Entry 6XLZ (X-ray diffraction, 2.80 A resolution); this record covers chains P and A of the 4 polymer chains in the assembly.

[Chain P]
Molecule: Envelope glycoprotein gp160
Source organism: Human immunodeficiency virus 1
UniProtKB: A0A0B5KUY7 (A0A0B5KUY7_9HIV1); the construct lacks a stretch of the UniProt sequence, so the offset changes along the chain: 178-186 = UniProt 172-180; 187-196 = UniProt 185-194
Chain sequence (23 residues; each row starts with the number of its first residue; a row labelled like 186A-186D holds insertion residues (186A, then the next letters in order)):
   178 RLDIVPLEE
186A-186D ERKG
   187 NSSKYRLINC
Not modelled in the structure: 178, 195-196

[Chain A]
Molecule: Envelope glycoprotein gp160
Source organism: Human immunodeficiency virus 1
UniProtKB: A0A0B5KUY7 (A0A0B5KUY7_9HIV1); residues 174-196 here correspond to UniProt positions 172-194 (UniProt number = residue number - 2)
Chain sequence (23 residues; each row starts with the number of its first residue):
   174 RLDIVPLEEERKGNSSKYRLINC
Not modelled in the structure: 174-188, 195-196

[Interface between chain P and chain A]
Pairs across the interface (12):
  Leu179(P) - Tyr191(A)
  Leu179(P) - Arg192(A)  hydrogen bond (backbone-backbone)
  Asp180(P) - Arg192(A)
  Asp180(P) - Ile194(A)
  Ile181(P) - Tyr191(A)  hydrophobic
  Ile181(P) - Arg192(A)  hydrogen bond (backbone-backbone)
  Ile181(P) - Leu193(A)
  Ile181(P) - Ile194(A)  hydrogen bond (backbone-backbone)
  Pro183(P) - Ile194(A)
  Glu186A(P) - Leu193(A)
  Tyr191(P) - Leu193(A)  hydrophobic
  Leu193(P) - Tyr191(A)  hydrophobic
Also at the interface, not in a pair above, chain P (8 interface residues in all): Val182

[In short]
Chain P and chain A form an interface of 8 and 4 residues respectively; the contacts include 3 hydrogen bonds.
Main-chain hydrogen bonds include Leu179(P)-Arg192(A), Ile181(P)-Arg192(A) and Ile181(P)-Ile194(A).
Chain P and chain A are both Envelope glycoprotein gp160 (Human immunodeficiency virus 1); the structure,
Structure of NHP D11A.F2 Fab in complex with 16055 V2b peptide, was determined by X-ray diffraction, deposited
together with 6XSN, 6WIT, 6WAS and 6VJN.
